8XVD - chains A and K of the 20 polymer chains in the assembly; structure by electron microscopy, 4.43 A resolution (low resolution: residue-level contacts below are approximate; hydrogen-bond / salt-bridge calls are withheld).

# Chain A (and K)
Protein: ATP-dependent target DNA activator B
Organism: Escherichia phage Mu
Notes: EC 3.6.1.-; chain K of this document is another copy of the same molecule, construct and numbering; everything in this record applies to it too
Reference sequence: P03763 (TARGB_BPMU); residues 1-312 here = UniProt positions 1-312
Sequence (312 residues; each row starts with the number of its first residue):
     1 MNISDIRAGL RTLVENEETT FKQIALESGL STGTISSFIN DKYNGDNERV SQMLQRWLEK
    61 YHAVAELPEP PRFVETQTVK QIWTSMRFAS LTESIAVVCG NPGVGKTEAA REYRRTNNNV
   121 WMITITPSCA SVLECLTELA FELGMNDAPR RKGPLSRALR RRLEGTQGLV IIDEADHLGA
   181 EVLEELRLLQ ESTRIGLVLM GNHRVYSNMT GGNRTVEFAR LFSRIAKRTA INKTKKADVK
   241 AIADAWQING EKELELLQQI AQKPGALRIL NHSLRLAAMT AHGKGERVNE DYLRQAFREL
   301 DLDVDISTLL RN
Disordered / not traced: 1-66, 211-214, 306-312
Small-molecule neighbours: ADP (adenosine-5'-diphosphate): Phe73, Val74, Thr76, Pro102, Gly103, Val104, Gly105, Lys106, Thr107, Glu108, Asp173, Glu174, Leu267, Arg268, Asn271
UniProt features mapped onto this chain:
  - DNA-binding region: Phe21 to Asn40 (H-T-H motif), Ser223 to Asn312
  - binding site (ATP): Gly100 to Thr107
  - site: Arg151 (Involved in DNA binding), Lys152 (Involved in DNA binding), Asn202 (Sensor-1), Arg224 (R-finger), Arg268 (Sensor-2)
  - mutagenesis: Arg150 to Lys152 (Complete loss of strand transfer stimulation activity), Lys152 (K152A: Complete loss of strand transfer stimulation activity and self-integration protection), Arg187 (R187A: 20 fold decrease in ATPase activity due to impaired ATP hydrolysis), Asn202 (N202A: 60 fold decrease in ATPase activity due to impaired ATP hydrolysis. No effect on ATP-binding and polymerization), Arg220 (R220A: 12 fold decrease in ATPase activity due to impaired ATP-binding), Arg224 (R224A: 60 fold decrease in ATPase activity due to impaired ATP-binding. No polymerization), Lys233 to Lys236 (Complete loss of MuA regulation of ATPase activity. Complete loss of strand transfer stimulation activity), Arg268 (R268A: Almost complete loss of ATPase activity due to impaired ATP-binding. No polymerization)

# How chain A and chain K interact
Pairs across the interface (36):
  Thr84(A) with Met279(K)
  Arg87(A) with Met279(K)
  Phe88(A) with His272(K); Arg275(K); Leu276(K); Met279(K)
  Leu91(A) with Arg275(K)
  Thr92(A) with His272(K); Arg275(K)
  Ser94(A) with His272(K)
  Pro154(A) with Arg150(K)
  Arg157(A) with Glu134(K); Thr137(K); Glu138(K); Phe141(K)
  Arg160(A) with Glu138(K)
  Arg161(A) with Phe141(K); Asn146(K)
  Glu164(A) with Arg114(K)
  Glu185(A) with Ser128(K)
  Leu188(A) with Thr126(K); Pro127(K)
  Glu191(A) with Arg111(K); Glu174(K); Arg268(K)
  Ser192(A) with Arg111(K); Thr124(K)
  Thr193(A) with Arg111(K)
  Arg194(A) with Glu108(K); Arg111(K)
  Arg220(A) with His177(K)
  Arg224(A) with Arg268(K)
  Ala226(A) with His272(K); Leu300(K)
  Lys227(A) with Leu276(K)
  Arg228(A) with Asp301(K)
Interface residues without a listed pair, chain A (25 interface residues in all): Glu184, Thr210, Phe222
Interface residues without a listed pair, chain K (25 interface residues in all): Ile269, Val304, Asp305

# In short
Chain A and chain K each contribute 25 residues to their interface. Bound to chain A: ADP. From UniProt: a
DNA-binding region, 8 ATP-binding residues and 12 mutagenesis sites on chain A.
Both chains are ATP-dependent target DNA activator B (Escherichia phage Mu). Entry 8XVD (CryoEM structure of
ADP-DNA-MuB conformation2) was determined by electron microscopy, deposited together with 8XVB and 8XVC.
